Entry 1B95 (X-ray diffraction, 2.05 A resolution); this record covers chains D and A of the 4 polymer chains in the assembly.

# Chain D
Molecule: 11-nt DNA strand
Sequence (11 nucleotides; each row starts with the number of its first residue):
     1 AAAGATATCT T

# Chain A
Name: Restriction endonuclease ecorv
Source organism: Escherichia coli
Notes: EC 3.1.21.4
UniProtKB: P04390 (T2E5_ECOLI); residues 2-245 here correspond to UniProt positions 1-244 (UniProt number = residue number - 1)
Chain sequence (244 residues; row label = number of the first residue in the row):
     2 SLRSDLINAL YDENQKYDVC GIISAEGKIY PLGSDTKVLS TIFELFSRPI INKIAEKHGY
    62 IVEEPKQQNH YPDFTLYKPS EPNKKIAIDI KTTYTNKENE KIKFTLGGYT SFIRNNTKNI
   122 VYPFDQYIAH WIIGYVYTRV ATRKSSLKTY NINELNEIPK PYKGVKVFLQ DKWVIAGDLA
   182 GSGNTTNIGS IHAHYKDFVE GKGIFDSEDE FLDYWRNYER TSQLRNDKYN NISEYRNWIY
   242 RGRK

# Chain D / chain A interface
Contacting residue pairs (20):
  DA1(D) / Leu-180(A)  sugar contact
  DA2(D) / Leu-180(A)  phosphate contact
  DA2(D) / Tyr-219(A)  phosphate contact
  DA2(D) / Ser-223(A)  hydrogen bond to the phosphate
  DA2(D) / Arg-226(A)  salt bridge to the phosphate
  DA3(D) / Gly-184(A)  base contact
  DA3(D) / Thr-222(A)  phosphate contact
  DA3(D) / Ser-223(A)  hydrogen bond to the phosphate
  DG4(D) / Ser-183(A)  base contact
  DG4(D) / Gly-184(A)  hydrogen bond to the base
  DG4(D) / Asn-185(A)  hydrogen bond to the base
  DA5(D) / Asn-185(A)  hydrogen bond to the base
  DA5(D) / Thr-186(A)  base contact
  DA7(D) / Lys-38(A)  sugar contact
  DC9(D) / Gln-69(A)  phosphate contact
  DC9(D) / Asn-70(A)  hydrogen bond to the base
  DT10(D) / Gln-69(A)  sugar contact
  DT10(D) / Asn-70(A)  hydrogen bond to the sugar
  DT11(D) / Gln-68(A)  hydrogen bond to the phosphate
  DT11(D) / His-71(A)  phosphate contact
Also at the interface, not in a pair above, chain A (15 interface residues in all): Ala-181

# In short
The interface between chain D and chain A involves 9 residues on one side and 15 on the other, with 8 hydrogen
bonds and 1 salt bridge. Among the polar pairs are DG4(D)/Gly-184(A), DG4(D)/Asn-185(A) and DA5(D)/Asn-185(A).
Chain D is an 11-nt DNA strand and chain A is Restriction endonuclease ecorv (Escherichia coli); the
structure, Analysis of a mutational hot-spot in the ecorv restriction endonuclease: A catalytic role for a
main ..., was determined by X-ray diffraction (same publication as 1B94, 1B96 and 1B97).
